Entry 1IJW (X-ray diffraction, 2.40 A resolution); this record covers chains B and C of the 3 polymer chains in the assembly.

== Chain B ==
Molecule: 14-nt DNA strand
Sequence (14 nucleotides; each row starts with the number of its first residue):
    16 ATCTTATCAA AAAC
Modified residues: CBR (5-bromo-2'-deoxy-cytidine-5'-monophosphate) at position 18

== Chain C ==
Protein: DNA-invertase hin
Notes: fragment: residues 139 to 190
UniProtKB: P03013 (HIN_SALTY); numbering as in UniProt (aligned over 139-190)
Sequence (52 residues; numbered 139 to 190; the number before each row is that of its first residue):
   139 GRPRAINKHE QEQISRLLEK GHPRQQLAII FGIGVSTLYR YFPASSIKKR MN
Unresolved in the structure: 186-190
Swiss-Prot annotation at these positions:
  - DNA-binding region: Arg162 to Pro181 (H-T-H motif)

== How chain B and chain C interact ==
Pairs across the interface (15; chain B residue first):
  CBR_18(B) - Gln163(C)  phosphate contact
  CBR_18(B) - Tyr177(C)  sugar contact
  DT19(B) - Arg162(C)  salt bridge to the phosphate
  DT19(B) - Tyr177(C)  hydrogen bond to the phosphate
  DT19(B) - Ala182(C)  phosphate contact
  DT20(B) - Tyr177(C)  base contact
  DT20(B) - Pro181(C)  phosphate contact
  DT20(B) - Ala182(C)  hydrogen bond to the phosphate
  DT20(B) - Ser183(C)  hydrogen bond to the phosphate
  DA26(B) - Arg140(C)  hydrogen bond to the base
  DA27(B) - Gly139(C)  base contact
  DA27(B) - Arg140(C)  sugar contact
  DA27(B) - Pro141(C)  phosphate contact
  DA28(B) - Gly139(C)  sugar contact
  DA28(B) - Pro141(C)  sugar contact
Interface residues without a listed pair, chain B (7 interface residues in all): DA21
Interface residues without a listed pair, chain C (10 interface residues in all): Ser174

== Summary ==
The interface between chain B and chain C involves 7 residues on one side and 10 on the other, with 4 hydrogen
bonds and 1 salt bridge. Polar pairs include DA26(B)-Arg140(C), DT19(B)-Tyr177(C) and DT20(B)-Ala182(C).
Chain B is a 14-nt DNA strand and chain C is DNA-invertase hin; the structure, Testing the Water-Mediated Hin
Recombinase DNA Recognition by Systematic Mutations, was determined by X-ray diffraction (same publication as
1JJ6, 1JJ8, 1JKO, 1JKP, 1JKQ and 1JKR).
